3CWD - chains A and C; structure by X-ray diffraction, 2.40 A resolution.

== Chain A ==
Protein: Peroxisome proliferator-activated receptor gamma
Organism: Homo sapiens
Notes: fragment: PPAR gamma LBD domain
UniProt: P37231 (PPARG_HUMAN); residues 208-477 here correspond to UniProt positions 236-505 (UniProt number = residue number + 28)
Chain sequence (270 residues; each row starts with the number of its first residue):
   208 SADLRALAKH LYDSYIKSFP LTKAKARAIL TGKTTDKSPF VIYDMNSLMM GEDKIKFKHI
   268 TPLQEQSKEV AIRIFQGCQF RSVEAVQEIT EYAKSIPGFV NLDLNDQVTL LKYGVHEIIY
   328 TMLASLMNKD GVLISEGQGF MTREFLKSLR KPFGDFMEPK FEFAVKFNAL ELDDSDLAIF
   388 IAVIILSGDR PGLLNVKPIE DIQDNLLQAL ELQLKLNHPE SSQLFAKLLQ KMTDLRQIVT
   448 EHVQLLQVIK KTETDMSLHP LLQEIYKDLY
Not modelled in the structure: 261-273
Small-molecule neighbours: (9E,12Z)-10-nitrooctadeca-9,12-dienoic acid / (9Z,12E)-12-nitrooctadeca-9,12-dienoic acid: Ile281, Phe282, Gly284, Cys285, Gln286, Arg288, Ser289, Ile326, Tyr327, Leu330, Leu333, Val339, Leu340, Ile341, Met348, Leu353, Met364, His449, Leu453, Leu469, Tyr473
UniProt features mapped onto this chain:
  - motif: Pro467 to Asp475 (9aaTAD)
  - binding site (rosiglitazone): Gln286 to Ser289, His323, His449, Tyr473
  - cross-link: Lys224 (Glycyl lysine isopeptide (Lys-Gly) (interchain with G-Cter in ubiquitin))
What the authors report for this chain:
  - binding site for (9E,12Z)-10-nitrooctadeca-9,12-dienoic acid: Gln286, Arg288
  - binding site for (9Z,12E)-12-nitrooctadeca-9,12-dienoic acid: Gln286
  - mutagenesis - Q286A: decreased signaling in response to LNO2
  - mutagenesis - Q286A: decreased signaling in response to rosiglitazone
  - conformationally variable residues (side-chain flip): Phe287, Glu343
  - specificity-determining residues: Arg288, Glu343 (by similarity / conservation)

== Chain C ==
Protein: SRC1-2 peptide
Notes: fragment: LXXLL motif of SRC1-2
UniProt: Q15788 (NCOA1_HUMAN); numbering as in UniProt (aligned over 685-700)
Chain sequence (16 residues; numbered 685 to 700; the number before each row is that of its first residue):
   685 ERHKILHRLL QEGSPS
UniProt features mapped onto this chain:
  - motif: Leu690 to Leu694 (LXXLL motif 4)
  - modified residue: Ser698 (Phosphoserine)
  - mutagenesis: Leu693 to Leu694 (Slightly affects interactions with steroid receptors. Abolishes interactions with steroid receptors; when associated with A-636; A-637; A-752 and A-753)

== Chain A / chain C interface ==
Contacting residue pairs (24):
  Gln294(A) with Leu693(C); Pro699(C)
  Thr297(A) with Leu694(C)
  Glu298(A) with Ser698(C)
  Lys301(A) with Leu693(C), hydrogen bond (side chain-backbone); Leu694(C); Gly697(C)
  Leu311(A) with His691(C)
  Gln314(A) with Leu694(C)
  Val315(A) with His687(C); His691(C); Leu694(C), hydrophobic
  Leu318(A) with Leu694(C), hydrophobic
  Lys319(A) with His687(C), hydrogen bond
  Pro467(A) with Ile689(C), hydrophobic
  Leu468(A) with Ile689(C); Leu690(C), hydrophobic; Leu693(C), hydrophobic
  Glu471(A) with His687(C); Lys688(C); Ile689(C), hydrogen bond (side chain-backbone); Leu690(C), hydrogen bond (side chain-backbone)
  Lys474(A) with Glu685(C)
  Asp475(A) with Glu685(C)
Other interface residues (no listed pair), chain A (16 interface residues in all): Val293, Phe306

== Overview ==
16 residues of chain A and 11 residues of chain C are in contact, with 4 hydrogen bonds. Among the polar pairs
are Lys301(A)-Leu693(C), Lys319(A)-His687(C) and Glu471(A)-Ile689(C). From the paper: a binding site for
(9E,12Z)-10-nitrooctadeca-9,12-dienoic acid at Gln286(A) and Arg288(A); Q286A of chain A reduces signaling in
response to LNO2.
Chain A is Peroxisome proliferator-activated receptor gamma (Homo sapiens) and chain C is SRC1-2 peptide; the
structure, Molecular recognition of nitro-fatty acids by PPAR gamma, was determined by X-ray diffraction.
